Entry 6HJX (X-ray diffraction, 2.50 A resolution); this record covers chains B and G of the 10 polymer chains in the assembly.

== Chain B ==
Molecule: Cys-loop ligand-gated ion channel
Organism: Dickeya chrysanthemi
Reference sequence: P0C7B7 (ELIC_DICCH); the construct has insertions or renumbered stretches relative to UniProt, so the offset changes along the chain: 8-163 = UniProt 8-163; 165-314 = UniProt 164-313
Sequence (309 residues; row label = number of the first residue in the row):
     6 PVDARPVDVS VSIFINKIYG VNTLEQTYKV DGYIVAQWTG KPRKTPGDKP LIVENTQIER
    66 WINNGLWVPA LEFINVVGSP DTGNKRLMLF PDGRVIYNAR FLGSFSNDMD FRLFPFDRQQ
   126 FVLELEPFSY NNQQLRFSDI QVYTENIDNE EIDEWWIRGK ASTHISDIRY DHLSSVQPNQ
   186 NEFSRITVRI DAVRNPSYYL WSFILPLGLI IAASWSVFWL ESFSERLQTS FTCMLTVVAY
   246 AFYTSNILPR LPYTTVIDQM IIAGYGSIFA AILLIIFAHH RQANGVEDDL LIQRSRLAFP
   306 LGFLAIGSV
Sequence notes: expression tag (6-7); insertion (164); engineered mutation Cys238 (Leu237 in P0C7B7), Ser300 (Cys299 in P0C7B7), Ser313 (Cys312 in P0C7B7); conflict Asn289 (Met288 in P0C7B7)

== Chain G ==
Molecule: nanobody 72
Organism: Lama glama
Notes: antibody fragment or engineered binder
Sequence (124 residues; numbered 1 to 124; the number before each row is that of its first residue):
     1 QVQLQESGGG LVQAGGSLRL SCAASGRIFS TNVMGWFRQA PGKEREFVAT VGRIGGSTVY
    61 ADFVKGRFTL SRDNAKNMVY LQMNSLKPED TAVYYCGARI GGSDRLAPEN YGYWGQGTQV
   121 TVSS
Disordered / not traced: 1-2
Cystine bridges: Cys22-Cys96

== How chain B and chain G interact ==
Contacting residue pairs (36):
  Asn112(B) with Ser103(G), hydrogen bond
  Asp113(B) with Arg53(G), salt bridge; Gly102(G); Ser103(G)
  Gln125(B) with Gly102(G); Ser103(G), hydrogen bond (side chain-backbone); Asp104(G); Asn110(G), hydrogen bond
  Val127(B) with Ser103(G)
  His169(B) with Asp104(G), salt bridge; Leu106(G)
  Ile170(B) with Asp62(G)
  Ser171(B) with Tyr60(G); Leu106(G)
  Asp172(B) with Thr58(G); Val59(G); Tyr60(G), hydrogen bond (backbone-backbone); Ala61(G); Asp62(G)
  Ile173(B) with Thr58(G); Val59(G), hydrophobic
  Arg174(B) with Gly56(G); Ser57(G); Thr58(G), hydrogen bond (backbone-backbone); Tyr60(G), hydrogen bond; Gly66(G); Phe68(G), hydrogen bond (side chain-backbone); Thr69(G), hydrogen bond
  Tyr175(B) with Gly56(G); Ser57(G)
  Asp176(B) with Gly56(G), hydrogen bond (backbone-backbone)
  His177(B) with Gly56(G)
  Glu187(B) with Gly66(G)
  Arg194(B) with Asp104(G), salt bridge; Ala107(G); Glu109(G), salt bridge
Other interface residues (no listed pair), chain B (16 interface residues in all): Thr192
Other interface residues (no listed pair), chain G (22 interface residues in all): Ile54, Gly55, Val64, Lys65

== In short ==
16 residues of chain B face 22 of chain G across their interface, with 9 hydrogen bonds and 4 salt bridges.
Polar pairs include Asp113(B)-Arg53(G), His169(B)-Asp104(G) and Arg194(B)-Asp104(G).
Here chain B is Cys-loop ligand-gated ion channel (Dickeya chrysanthemi) and chain G is nanobody 72 (Lama
glama). Entry 6HJX (X-ray structure of a pentameric ligand gated ion channel from Erwinia chrysanthemi (ELIC)
7'C pore mutant ...) was determined by X-ray diffraction (same publication as 6HJY and 6HK0).
